1Z8T - chains C and D of the 4 polymer chains in the assembly; structure by X-ray diffraction, 2.50 A resolution.

# Chain C (and D)
Name: Pyrrolidone-carboxylate peptidase
Source organism: Pyrococcus furiosus
Notes: EC 3.4.19.3; chain D of this document is another copy of the same molecule, construct and numbering; everything in this record applies to it too
UniProt: O73944 (PCP_PYRFU); numbering as in UniProt (aligned over 1-208)
Sequence (208 residues; each row starts with the number of its first residue):
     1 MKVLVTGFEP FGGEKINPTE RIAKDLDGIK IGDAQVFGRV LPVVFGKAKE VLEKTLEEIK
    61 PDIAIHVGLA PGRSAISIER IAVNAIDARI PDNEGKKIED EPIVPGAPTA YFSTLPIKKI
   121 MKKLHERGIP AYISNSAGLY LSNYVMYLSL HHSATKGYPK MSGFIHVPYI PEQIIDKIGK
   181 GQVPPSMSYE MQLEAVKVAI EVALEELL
Differences from the reference sequence: engineered mutation S142 (Cys in O73944), S188 (Cys in O73944), Q192 (Glu in O73944)
UniProt features mapped onto this chain:
  - active site: E79, H166

# Chain C / chain D interface
Residue-residue contacts - 6 pairs, chain C then chain D:
  R89(C) with G179(D); K180(D); G181(D)
  G179(C) with R89(D)
  K180(C) with R89(D)
  G181(C) with R89(D)

# Overview
The chain C/chain D interface involves 4 residues from each chain. From UniProt: active-site residues E79(C)
and H166(C) on chain C.
Chain C and chain D are both Pyrrolidone-carboxylate peptidase (Pyrococcus furiosus); the structure, Structure
of Mutant Pyrrolidone Carboxyl Peptidase (E192Q) from a Hyperthermophile, Pyrococcus furiosus, was determined
by X-ray diffraction together with 1X10, 1X12, 1Z8W and 1Z8X from the same study.
